PDB entry 8IZM | electron microscopy, 3.01 A resolution | chains B and E of the 5 polymer chains in the assembly

# Chain B (and E)
Protein: Phosphoprotein
Organism: Mumps virus strain Jeryl Lynn
Notes: chain E of this document is another copy of the same molecule, construct and numbering; everything in this record applies to it too
Reference sequence: Q9J4L6 (Q9J4L6_MUMPJ); residue numbers follow UniProt; this construct covers 1-391
Sequence (391 residues; row label = number of the first residue in the row):
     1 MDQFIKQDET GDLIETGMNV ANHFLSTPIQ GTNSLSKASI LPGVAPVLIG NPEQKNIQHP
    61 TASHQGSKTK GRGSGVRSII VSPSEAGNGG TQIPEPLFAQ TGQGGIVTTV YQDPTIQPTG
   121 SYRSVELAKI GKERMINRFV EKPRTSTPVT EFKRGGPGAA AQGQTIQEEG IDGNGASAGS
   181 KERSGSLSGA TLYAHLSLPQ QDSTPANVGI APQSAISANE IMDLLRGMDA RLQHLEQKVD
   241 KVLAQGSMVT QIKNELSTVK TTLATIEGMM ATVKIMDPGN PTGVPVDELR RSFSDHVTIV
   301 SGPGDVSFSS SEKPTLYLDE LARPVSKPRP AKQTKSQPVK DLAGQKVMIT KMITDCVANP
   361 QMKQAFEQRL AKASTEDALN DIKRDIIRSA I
Not modelled in the structure: 1-217, 287-391 (chain E: 1-217, 272-391)

# Chain B / chain E interface
Contacting residue pairs (18; chain B residue first):
  Asp229(B) - Arg231(E)
  Gln233(B) - Arg231(E)
  Glu236(B) - Arg231(E)
  Glu236(B) - Leu235(E)
  Leu243(B) - Lys238(E)
  Leu243(B) - Val242(E)  hydrophobic
  Leu243(B) - Gln245(E)  hydrogen bond (backbone-side chain)
  Val249(B) - Met248(E)  hydrophobic
  Ile252(B) - Ile252(E)  hydrophobic
  Lys253(B) - Met248(E)
  Lys253(B) - Ile252(E)
  Leu256(B) - Glu255(E)
  Lys260(B) - Glu255(E)  salt bridge
  Leu263(B) - Thr262(E)
  Glu267(B) - Thr262(E)
  Glu267(B) - Ile266(E)
  Met270(B) - Ile266(E)  hydrophobic
  Lys274(B) - Met269(E)  hydrogen bond (side chain-backbone)
Interface residues without a listed pair, chain B (19 interface residues in all): Met222, Leu232, Val239, Val242, Gly246, Thr250
Interface residues without a listed pair, chain E (17 interface residues in all): Leu224, Lys241, Gln251, Leu256, Gly268, Met270

# Summary
The interface between chain B and chain E involves 19 residues on one side and 17 on the other, with 2
hydrogen bonds and 1 salt bridge. Polar contacts include Lys260(B)-Glu255(E), Leu243(B)-Gln245(E) and
Lys274(B)-Met269(E).
Chain B and chain E are both Phosphoprotein (Mumps virus strain Jeryl Lynn); the structure, Structure of the
Mumps Virus L Protein (state2) Bound by Phosphoprotein Tetramer, was determined by electron microscopy.
